1S8H - chain A; structure by X-ray diffraction, 1.80 A resolution.

== Chain A ==
Protein: Phospholipase A2 homolog
From: Agkistrodon contortrix laticinctus
Notes: EC 3.1.1.4
UniProt: P49121 (PA2M_AGKCL); residues 1-121 here correspond to UniProt positions 17-137 (UniProt number = residue number + 16)
Sequence (121 residues; row label = number of the first residue in the row; note: 12 numbers in that range are skipped by the numbering (no residue carries them; nothing is unmodelled there)):
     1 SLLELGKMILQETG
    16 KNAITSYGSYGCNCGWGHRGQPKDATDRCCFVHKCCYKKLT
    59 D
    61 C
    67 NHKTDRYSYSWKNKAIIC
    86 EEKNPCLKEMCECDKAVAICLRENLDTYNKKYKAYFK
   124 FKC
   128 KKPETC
Disulfide bonds: C27-C126, C29-C45, C44-C105, C50-C133, C51-C98, C61-C91, C84-C96

== In short ==
Chain A is Phospholipase A2 homolog (Agkistrodon contortrix laticinctus); the structure, Crystal structure of
Lys49-Phospholipase A2 from Agkistrodon contortrix laticinctus, first fatty acid free form, was determined by
X-ray diffraction, deposited together with 1S8G and 1S8I.
